Entry 6J0F (electron microscopy, 3.80 A resolution); this record covers chains A and c of the 12 polymer chains in the assembly.

[Chain A]
Molecule: Pvc16
Source organism: Photorhabdus asymbiotica subsp. asymbiotica (strain ATCC 43949 / 3105-77)
UniProtKB: B6VNM9 (B6VNM9_PHOAA); residue numbers follow UniProt; this construct covers 1-293
Chain sequence (293 residues; row label = number of the first residue in the row):
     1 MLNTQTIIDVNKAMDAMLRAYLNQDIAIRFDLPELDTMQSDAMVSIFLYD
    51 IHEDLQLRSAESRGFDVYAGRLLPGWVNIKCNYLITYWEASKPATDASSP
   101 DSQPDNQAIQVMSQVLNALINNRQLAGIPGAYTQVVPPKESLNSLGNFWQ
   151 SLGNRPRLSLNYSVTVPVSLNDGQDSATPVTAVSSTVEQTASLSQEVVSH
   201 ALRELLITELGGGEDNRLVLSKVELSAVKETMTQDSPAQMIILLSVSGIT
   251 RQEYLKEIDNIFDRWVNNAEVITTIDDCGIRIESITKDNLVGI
Unresolved in the structure: 1, 91-101, 236-239, 273-277

[Chain c]
Molecule: Pvc1
Source organism: Photorhabdus asymbiotica subsp. asymbiotica (strain ATCC 43949 / 3105-77)
UniProtKB: B6VNP4 (B6VNP4_PHOAA); residue numbers follow UniProt; this construct covers 1-149
Chain sequence (149 residues; row label = number of the first residue in the row):
     1 MSTSTSQIAVEYPIPVYRFIVSVGDEKIPFNSVSGLDISYDTIEYRDGVG
    51 NWFKMPGQSQSTNITLRKGVFPGKTELFDWINSIQLNQVEKKDITISLTN
   101 DAGTELLMTWNVSNAFPTSLTSPSFDATSNDIAVQEITLMADRVIMQAV
Unresolved in the structure: 1-8, 149

[Chain A / chain c interface]
Pairs across the interface (5; chain A residue first):
  L55(A) - T128(c)
  L55(A) - N130(c)
  R58(A) - A127(c)
  R58(A) - S129(c)
  R58(A) - N130(c)
Interface residues without a listed pair, chain A (4 interface residues in all): E53, S59

[In short]
The chain A/chain c interface involves 4 residues from each chain.
Chain A is Pvc16 and chain c is Pvc1, both from Photorhabdus asymbiotica subsp. asymbiotica (strain ATCC 43949
/ 3105-77); the structure, Cryo-EM Structure of an Extracellular Contractile Injection System, PVC sheath/tube
terminator in extended state, was determined by electron microscopy (same publication as 6J0B, 6J0C, 6J0M and
6J0N).
